Entry 7ZWC (electron microscopy, 3.20 A resolution); this record covers chains O and T of the 10 polymer chains in the assembly.

[Chain O]
Molecule: TATA-box-binding protein
From: Homo sapiens
UniProt: P20226 (TBP_HUMAN); residue numbers follow UniProt; this construct covers 1-339
Amino-acid sequence (339 residues; row label = number of the first residue in the row):
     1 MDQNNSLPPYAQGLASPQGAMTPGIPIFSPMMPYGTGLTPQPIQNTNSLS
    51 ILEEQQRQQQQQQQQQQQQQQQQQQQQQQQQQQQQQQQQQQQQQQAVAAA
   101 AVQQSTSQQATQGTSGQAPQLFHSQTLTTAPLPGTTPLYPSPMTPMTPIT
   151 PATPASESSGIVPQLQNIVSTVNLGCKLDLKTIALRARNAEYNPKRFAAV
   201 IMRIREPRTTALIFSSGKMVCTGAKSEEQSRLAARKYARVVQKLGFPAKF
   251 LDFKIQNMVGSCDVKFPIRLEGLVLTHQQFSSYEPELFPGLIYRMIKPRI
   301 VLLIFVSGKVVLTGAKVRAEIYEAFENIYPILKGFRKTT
Unresolved in the structure: 1-158, 338-339
Swiss-Prot annotation at these positions:
  - binding site (DNA): Asn167, Arg203, Lys218, Asn257, Arg294
  - natural variant: Gln92 to Gln95 (deletion)

[Chain T]
Molecule: Template strand
Sequence (96 nucleotides; numbered -61 to 34; the number before each row is that of its first residue; numbers below 1 keep their minus sign (DC-61 is residue -61)):
   -61 CCCTGCCAGGTTTTATGCGATCTGAAGAGAAACCAGAGTATACCAGTTAC
   -11 TTCTGTAACTCAATTTTCGGGTCCTAGTACACTGATGGTGTCTACT
Unresolved in the structure: -61 to -15, 27-34

[Interface between chain O and chain T]
Contacting residue pairs (33; chain O residue first):
  Gln166(O) - DA-4(T)  sugar contact
  Gln166(O) - DC-3(T)  sugar contact
  Asn167(O) - DA-5(T)  hydrogen bond to the base
  Asn167(O) - DA-4(T)  sugar contact
  Val169(O) - DA-5(T)  base contact
  Arg196(O) - DT-8(T)  phosphate contact
  Arg196(O) - DG-7(T)  salt bridge to the phosphate
  Phe197(O) - DT-8(T)  base contact
  Phe197(O) - DG-7(T)  base contact
  Ile201(O) - DT-6(T)  sugar contact
  Arg203(O) - DT-6(T)  hydrogen bond to the phosphate
  Arg203(O) - DA-5(T)  salt bridge to the phosphate
  Thr210(O) - DT-6(T)  phosphate contact
  Thr210(O) - DA-5(T)  sugar contact
  Leu212(O) - DG-7(T)  base contact
  Leu212(O) - DT-6(T)  base contact
  Thr222(O) - DT-6(T)  base contact
  Thr222(O) - DA-5(T)  hydrogen bond to the sugar
  Gly223(O) - DA-5(T)  phosphate contact
  Gly223(O) - DA-4(T)  phosphate contact
  Val259(O) - DA-4(T)  base contact
  Val259(O) - DC-3(T)  base contact
  Phe288(O) - DT-2(T)  base contact
  Pro289(O) - DC-1(T)  base contact
  Pro289(O) - DA0(T)  sugar contact
  Leu303(O) - DT-2(T)  base contact
  Phe305(O) - DT-2(T)  base contact
  Phe305(O) - DC-1(T)  sugar contact
  Ser307(O) - DC-1(T)  hydrogen bond to the phosphate
  Lys309(O) - DT-2(T)  phosphate contact
  Lys309(O) - DC-1(T)  salt bridge to the phosphate
  Val311(O) - DC-3(T)  base contact
  Val311(O) - DT-2(T)  sugar contact
Other interface residues (no listed pair), chain O (22 interface residues in all): Arg208, Lys225, Ser261

[Overview]
The interface between chain O and chain T involves 22 residues on one side and 9 on the other, with 4 hydrogen
bonds and 3 salt bridges. Polar contacts include Asn167(O)-DA-5(T), Thr222(O)-DA-5(T) and Arg203(O)-DT-6(T).
From UniProt: 5 DNA-binding residues on chain O.
Chain O is TATA-box-binding protein (Homo sapiens) and chain T is Template strand; the structure, Structure of
SNAPc:TBP-TFIIA-TFIIB sub-complex bound to U5 snRNA promoter, was determined by electron microscopy together
with 7ZXE from the same study.
